1SGE - chains E and I; structure by X-ray diffraction, 1.80 A resolution.

[Chain E]
Protein: Streptogrisin B
From: Streptomyces griseus
Notes: EC 3.4.21.81
UniProtKB: P00777 (PRTB_STRGR); the construct lacks a stretch of the UniProt sequence and is renumbered around it, so the offset changes along the chain: 16-19 = UniProt 115-118; 29-34 = UniProt 119-124; 39-48 = UniProt 125-134; 49-60 = UniProt 139-150; 8 more segments
Amino-acid sequence (185 residues; each row starts with the number of its first residue; note: 50 numbers in that range are skipped by the numbering (no residue carries them; nothing is unmodelled there); a row labelled like 48A-48D holds insertion residues (48A, then the next letters in order)):
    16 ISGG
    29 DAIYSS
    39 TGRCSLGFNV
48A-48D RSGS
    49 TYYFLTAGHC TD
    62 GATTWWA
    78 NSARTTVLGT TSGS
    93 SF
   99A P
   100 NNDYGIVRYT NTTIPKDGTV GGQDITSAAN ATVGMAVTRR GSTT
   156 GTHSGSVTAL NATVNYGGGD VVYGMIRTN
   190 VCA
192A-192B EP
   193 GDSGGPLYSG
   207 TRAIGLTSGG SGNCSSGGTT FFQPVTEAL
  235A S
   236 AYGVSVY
Cystine bridges: Cys42-Cys58, Cys191-Cys220
UniProt features mapped onto this chain:
  - active site (Charge relay system): His57, Asp102, Ser195

[Chain I]
Protein: Ovomucoid
From: Meleagris gallopavo
Notes: fragment: third domain
UniProtKB: P68390 (IOVO_MELGA); residues 6-56 here correspond to UniProt positions 135-185 (UniProt number = residue number + 129)
Amino-acid sequence (51 residues; each row starts with the number of its first residue):
     6 VDCSEYPKPA CTEEYRPLCG SDNKTYGNKC NFCNAVVESN GTLTLSHFGK C
Construct notes: engineered mutation Glu18 (Leu147 in P68390)
Cystine bridges: Cys8-Cys38, Cys16-Cys35, Cys24-Cys56
UniProt features mapped onto this chain:
  - glycosylation: Asn45 (N-linked (GlcNAc...) asparagine)

[How chain E and chain I interact]
Pairs across the interface - 37 pairs, chain E then chain I:
  Thr39(E) - Arg21(I)  hydrogen bond (backbone-side chain)
  Gly40(E) - Tyr20(I)
  Arg41(E) - Glu19(I)
  Arg41(E) - Tyr20(I)  hydrogen bond (backbone-backbone)
  Cys42(E) - Glu19(I)
  His57(E) - Thr17(I)
  His57(E) - Glu18(I)
  His57(E) - Glu19(I)
  Val169(E) - Ala15(I)  hydrophobic
  Tyr171(E) - Lys13(I)  hydrogen bond (backbone-side chain)
  Tyr171(E) - Ala15(I)
  Tyr171(E) - Cys16(I)
  Tyr171(E) - Thr17(I)
  Gly172(E) - Lys13(I)
  Ala192(E) - Glu18(I)
  Glu192A(E) - Glu18(I)
  Pro192B(E) - Glu18(I)
  Pro192B(E) - Glu19(I)
  Pro192B(E) - Tyr20(I)
  Pro192B(E) - Gly32(I)
  Pro192B(E) - Asn33(I)
  Pro192B(E) - Asn36(I)
  Gly193(E) - Glu18(I)  hydrogen bond (backbone-backbone)
  Gly193(E) - Glu19(I)
  Gly193(E) - Tyr20(I)
  Asp194(E) - Glu18(I)  hydrogen bond (backbone-backbone)
  Ser195(E) - Glu18(I)  hydrogen bond (side chain-backbone)
  Ser195(E) - Glu19(I)  hydrogen bond (side chain-backbone)
  Ser214(E) - Thr17(I)
  Ser214(E) - Glu18(I)
  Gly215(E) - Cys16(I)
  Gly215(E) - Thr17(I)
  Gly215(E) - Glu18(I)
  Gly216(E) - Ala15(I)
  Gly216(E) - Cys16(I)  hydrogen bond (backbone-backbone)
  Gly216(E) - Glu18(I)  hydrogen bond (backbone-side chain)
  Ser217(E) - Pro14(I)
Other interface residues (no listed pair), chain E (21 interface residues in all): Cys58, Phe94, Asn170

[Summary]
The interface between chain E and chain I involves 21 residues on one side and 12 on the other, with 9
hydrogen bonds. Polar contacts include Thr39(E)-Arg21(I), Tyr171(E)-Lys13(I) and Ser195(E)-Glu18(I). UniProt
lists 3 active-site residues on chain E.
Here chain E is Streptogrisin B (Streptomyces griseus) and chain I is Ovomucoid (Meleagris gallopavo). Entry
1SGE (Glu 18 variant of turkey ovomucoid inhibitor third domain complexed with streptomyces griseus proteinase
B at ...) was determined by X-ray diffraction.
